Entry 7F58 (electron microscopy, 3.10 A resolution); this record covers chains B and G of the 5 polymer chains in the assembly.

[Chain B]
Protein: Guanine nucleotide-binding protein G(I)/G(S)/G(T) subunit beta-1
Source organism: Homo sapiens
UniProt: P62873 (GBB1_HUMAN); numbering as in UniProt (aligned over 2-340)
Amino-acid sequence (384 residues; numbered -17 to 366; the number before each row is that of its first residue; numbers below 1 keep their minus sign (Met-17 is residue -17)):
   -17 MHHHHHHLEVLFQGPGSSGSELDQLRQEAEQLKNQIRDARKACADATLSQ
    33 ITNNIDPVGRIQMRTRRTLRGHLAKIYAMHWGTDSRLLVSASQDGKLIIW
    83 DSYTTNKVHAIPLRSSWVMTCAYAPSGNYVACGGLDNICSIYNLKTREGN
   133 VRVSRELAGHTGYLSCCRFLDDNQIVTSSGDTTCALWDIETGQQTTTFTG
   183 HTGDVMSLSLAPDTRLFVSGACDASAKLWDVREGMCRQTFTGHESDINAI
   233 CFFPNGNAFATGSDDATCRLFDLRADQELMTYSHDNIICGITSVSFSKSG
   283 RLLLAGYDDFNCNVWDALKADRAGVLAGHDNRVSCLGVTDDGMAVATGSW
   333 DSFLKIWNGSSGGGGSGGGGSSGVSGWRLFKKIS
Disordered / not traced: -17 to 2, 341-366
Construct notes: initiating methionine (-17); expression tag (-16 to 1, 341-366)
UniProt features mapped onto this chain:
  - modified residue: Ser2 (N-acetylserine), His266 (Phosphohistidine)
  - natural variant: Leu30 (L30F: In MRD42; uncertain significance), Arg52 (R52G: In MRD42), Gly64 (G64V: In MRD42), Asp76 (D76E: In MRD42; D76G: In MRD42), Gly77 (G77S: In MRD42), Lys78 (K78R: In MRD42), Ile80 (I80N: In MRD42; I80T: In MRD42), His91 (H91R: In MRD42; uncertain significance), Ala92 (A92T: In MRD42), Pro94 (P94S: In MRD42), Leu95 (L95P: In MRD42), Arg96 (R96L: In MRD42), 5 further natural variant entries in UniProt

[Chain G]
Protein: Guanine nucleotide-binding protein G(I)/G(S)/G(O) subunit gamma-2
Source organism: Homo sapiens
UniProt: P59768 (GBG2_HUMAN); residues 1-71 here = UniProt positions 1-71
Amino-acid sequence (71 residues; each row starts with the number of its first residue):
     1 MASNNTASIAQARKLVEQLKMEANIDRIKVSKAAADLMAYCEAHAKEDPL
    51 LTPVPASENPFREKKFFCAIL
Disordered / not traced: 1-5, 63-71
UniProt features mapped onto this chain:
  - modified residue: Ala2 (N-acetylalanine), Cys68 (Cysteine methyl ester)
  - lipidation: Cys68 (S-geranylgeranyl cysteine)

[How chain B and chain G interact]
Contacting residue pairs (79):
  Leu4(B) - Ser8(G)
  Leu4(B) - Ile9(G)  hydrophobic
  Leu7(B) - Ile9(G)  hydrophobic
  Leu7(B) - Val16(G)
  Glu10(B) - Val16(G)
  Ala11(B) - Leu19(G)
  Leu14(B) - Val16(G)
  Leu14(B) - Leu19(G)  hydrophobic
  Leu14(B) - Lys20(G)
  Ile18(B) - Leu19(G)
  Ile18(B) - Arg27(G)
  Ala21(B) - Arg27(G)
  Arg22(B) - Arg27(G)
  Ala24(B) - Lys29(G)  hydrogen bond (backbone-side chain)
  Cys25(B) - Arg27(G)
  Cys25(B) - Ile28(G)
  Cys25(B) - Lys29(G)
  Cys25(B) - Val30(G)  hydrogen bond (backbone-backbone)
  Asp27(B) - Lys29(G)
  Asp27(B) - Val30(G)
  Asp27(B) - Ser31(G)  hydrogen bond
  Ala28(B) - Val30(G)
  Leu30(B) - Ala34(G)  hydrophobic
  Ile33(B) - Ser31(G)
  Ile33(B) - Ala34(G)  hydrophobic
  Ile37(B) - Met38(G)  hydrophobic
  Ile37(B) - Glu42(G)
  Val40(B) - Leu51(G)  hydrophobic
  Arg48(B) - Arg62(G)
  Arg49(B) - Pro60(G)
  Arg49(B) - Phe61(G)  hydrogen bond (side chain-backbone)
  Arg49(B) - Arg62(G)
  Ser84(B) - Phe61(G)
  Tyr85(B) - Pro60(G)
  Tyr85(B) - Phe61(G)  hydrophobic
  Met217(B) - Met21(G)  hydrophobic
  Cys218(B) - Gln18(G)  hydrogen bond (backbone-side chain)
  Arg219(B) - Ile25(G)
  Gln220(B) - Ile25(G)
  Thr221(B) - Glu22(G)  hydrogen bond
  Phe235(B) - Leu37(G)  hydrophobic
  Phe235(B) - Tyr40(G)  hydrophobic
  Phe235(B) - Cys41(G)  hydrophobic
  Pro236(B) - Tyr40(G)
  Asn237(B) - Tyr40(G)
  Arg256(B) - Arg27(G)
  Arg256(B) - Ile28(G)  hydrogen bond (backbone-backbone)
  Arg256(B) - Asp36(G)  salt bridge
  Ala257(B) - Arg27(G)
  Ala257(B) - Ile28(G)
  Ala257(B) - Val30(G)  hydrophobic
  Asp258(B) - Arg27(G)  salt bridge
  Gln259(B) - Val30(G)
  Leu261(B) - Val30(G)  hydrophobic
  Leu261(B) - Leu37(G)  hydrophobic
  Ser279(B) - Asp48(G)  hydrogen bond
  Ser279(B) - Leu50(G)
  Ser281(B) - Tyr40(G)
  Ser281(B) - Cys41(G)
  Ser281(B) - His44(G)
  Ser281(B) - Asp48(G)  hydrogen bond
  Gly282(B) - Cys41(G)
  Arg283(B) - Cys41(G)
  Leu284(B) - Leu50(G)
  Leu300(B) - Met38(G)  hydrophobic
  Leu300(B) - Cys41(G)  hydrophobic
  Val320(B) - Leu50(G)  hydrophobic
  Asp323(B) - Pro49(G)
  Gly324(B) - Pro49(G)
  Gly324(B) - Leu50(G)
  Met325(B) - Pro49(G)  hydrophobic
  Met325(B) - Val54(G)  hydrophobic
  Met325(B) - Asn59(G)
  Met325(B) - Pro60(G)
  Ala326(B) - Phe61(G)  hydrophobic
  Val327(B) - Leu50(G)  hydrophobic
  Ile338(B) - Phe61(G)  hydrophobic
  Asn340(B) - Asn59(G)  hydrogen bond
  Asn340(B) - Phe61(G)
Other interface residues (no listed pair), chain B (58 interface residues in all): Glu3, Lys15, Gln17, Ala26, Ile43, Met45, Trp63, Ala240, Leu252, Asp254, Lys280
Other interface residues (no listed pair), chain G (39 interface residues in all): Thr6, Ala12, Arg13, Ala23, Lys32, Ala33, Ala45, Glu47

[In short]
58 residues of chain B face 39 of chain G across their interface; the contacts include 10 hydrogen bonds and 2
salt bridges. Polar pairs include Arg256(B)-Asp36(G), Asp258(B)-Arg27(G) and Ala24(B)-Lys29(G).
Chain B is Guanine nucleotide-binding protein G(I)/G(S)/G(T) subunit beta-1 and chain G is Guanine
nucleotide-binding protein G(I)/G(S)/G(O) subunit gamma-2, both from Homo sapiens; the structure, Cryo-EM
structure of THIQ-MC4R-Gs_Nb35 complex, was determined by electron microscopy together with 7F53, 7F54 and
7F55 from the same study.
